5FT6 - chains A and B; structure by X-ray diffraction, 2.05 A resolution.

== Chain A (and B) ==
Molecule: Cysteine desulfurase csda
From: Escherichia coli
Notes: EC 2.8.1.7, 4.4.1.-, 4.4.1.16; chain B of this document is another copy of the same molecule, construct and numbering; everything in this record applies to it too
UniProt: Q46925 (CSDA_ECOLI); residue numbers follow UniProt; this construct covers 1-401
Amino-acid sequence (401 residues; each row starts with the number of its first residue):
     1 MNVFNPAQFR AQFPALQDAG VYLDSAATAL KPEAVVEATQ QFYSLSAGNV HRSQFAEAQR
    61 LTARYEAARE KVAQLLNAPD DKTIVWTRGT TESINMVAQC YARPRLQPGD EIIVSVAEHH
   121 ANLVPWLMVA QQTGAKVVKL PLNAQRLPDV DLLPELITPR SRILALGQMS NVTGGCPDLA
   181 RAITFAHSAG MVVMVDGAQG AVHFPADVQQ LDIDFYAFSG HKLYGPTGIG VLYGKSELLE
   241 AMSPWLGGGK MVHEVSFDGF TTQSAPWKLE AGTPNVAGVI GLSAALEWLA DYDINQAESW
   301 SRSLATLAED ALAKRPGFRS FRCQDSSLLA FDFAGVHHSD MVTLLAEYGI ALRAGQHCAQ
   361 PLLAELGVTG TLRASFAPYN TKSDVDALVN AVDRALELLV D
Covalent attachments: pyridoxal phosphate (PLP) linked to Lys-222
Modified / non-standard residues: Cys-358 (cysteine-s-sulfonic acid; CSU)
Curated features (UniProtKB/Swiss-Prot):
  - modified residue: Lys-222 (N6-(pyridoxal phosphate)lysine)
  - mutagenesis: Cys-100 (C100A: No loss of activity), Cys-176 (C176A: No loss of activity), Cys-323 (C323A: No loss of activity)

== Chain A / chain B interface ==
Contacting residue pairs - 159 pairs, chain A then chain B:
  Pro-14(A) / Ser-44(B)
  Ala-15(A) / Ser-44(B)
  Ala-15(A) / Leu-45(B)  hydrophobic
  Ala-15(A) / Ser-46(B)
  Gln-17(A) / Arg-52(B)
  Gln-17(A) / Ser-53(B)
  Asp-18(A) / Leu-45(B)
  Asp-18(A) / Val-50(B)
  Asp-18(A) / His-51(B)  salt bridge
  Asp-18(A) / Arg-52(B)  hydrogen bond (backbone-backbone)
  Asp-18(A) / Ser-53(B)  hydrogen bond (side chain-backbone)
  Asp-18(A) / Gln-54(B)  hydrogen bond (side chain-backbone)
  Ala-19(A) / Ser-46(B)
  Ala-19(A) / Val-50(B)
  Gly-20(A) / Arg-52(B)
  Tyr-22(A) / Ser-46(B)
  Leu-30(A) / Ser-46(B)
  Lys-31(A) / Tyr-43(B)
  Val-36(A) / Gln-40(B)
  Val-36(A) / Tyr-43(B)
  Val-36(A) / Ser-44(B)
  Thr-39(A) / Thr-39(B)
  Gln-40(A) / Val-36(B)
  Gln-40(A) / Gln-40(B)  hydrogen bond
  Tyr-43(A) / Lys-31(B)
  Tyr-43(A) / Val-36(B)
  Tyr-43(A) / Pro-226(B)
  Tyr-43(A) / Thr-227(B)  hydrogen bond (side chain-backbone)
  Ser-44(A) / Pro-14(B)
  Ser-44(A) / Ala-15(B)
  Ser-44(A) / Val-36(B)
  Leu-45(A) / Ala-15(B)  hydrophobic
  Leu-45(A) / Asp-18(B)
  Ser-46(A) / Ala-15(B)
  Ser-46(A) / Ala-19(B)
  Ser-46(A) / Tyr-22(B)
  Ser-46(A) / Leu-30(B)
  Asn-49(A) / Val-342(B)
  Asn-49(A) / Ala-346(B)
  Asn-49(A) / Ile-350(B)
  Asn-49(A) / Ala-351(B)
  Asn-49(A) / Leu-352(B)
  Val-50(A) / Asp-18(B)
  Val-50(A) / Ala-19(B)
  Val-50(A) / Ala-346(B)
  Val-50(A) / Gly-349(B)
  Val-50(A) / Ile-350(B)
  Val-50(A) / Ala-351(B)
  His-51(A) / Asp-18(B)  salt bridge
  Arg-52(A) / Asp-18(B)  hydrogen bond (backbone-backbone)
  Arg-52(A) / Tyr-348(B)  hydrogen bond (side chain-backbone)
  Arg-52(A) / Gly-349(B)
  Ser-53(A) / Gln-17(B)
  Ser-53(A) / Asp-18(B)  hydrogen bond (backbone-side chain)
  Gln-54(A) / Asp-18(B)  hydrogen bond (backbone-side chain)
  Thr-87(A) / Arg-88(B)
  Arg-88(A) / Trp-86(B)
  Arg-88(A) / Thr-87(B)
  Arg-88(A) / Arg-88(B)
  Arg-88(A) / Glu-92(B)  salt bridge
  Arg-88(A) / Leu-246(B)
  Arg-88(A) / Ala-271(B)  hydrogen bond (side chain-backbone)
  Arg-88(A) / Thr-273(B)
  Thr-91(A) / Gly-247(B)
  Thr-91(A) / Ala-271(B)
  Thr-91(A) / Gly-272(B)
  Glu-92(A) / Arg-88(B)  salt bridge
  Glu-92(A) / Leu-246(B)
  Asn-95(A) / Leu-246(B)
  Asn-95(A) / Gly-247(B)  hydrogen bond (side chain-backbone)
  Arg-103(A) / Arg-103(B)
  Val-114(A) / Phe-257(B)
  Ser-115(A) / Phe-257(B)
  Val-116(A) / Phe-257(B)  hydrophobic
  His-120(A) / Gly-248(B)
  His-120(A) / Gly-249(B)
  His-120(A) / Val-252(B)
  His-120(A) / Val-255(B)
  Ala-121(A) / Gly-248(B)
  Leu-123(A) / Val-255(B)  hydrophobic
  Val-124(A) / Gly-247(B)
  Val-124(A) / Gly-248(B)
  Val-124(A) / Val-252(B)  hydrophobic
  Pro-125(A) / Gly-247(B)
  Leu-127(A) / Ser-256(B)
  Leu-127(A) / Phe-257(B)
  Met-128(A) / Pro-244(B)  hydrophobic
  Met-128(A) / Trp-245(B)
  Met-128(A) / Gly-247(B)
  Met-128(A) / Met-251(B)  hydrophobic
  Met-128(A) / Phe-260(B)  hydrophobic
  Gln-131(A) / Phe-260(B)
  Val-137(A) / Phe-257(B)  hydrophobic
  Lys-139(A) / Phe-257(B)
  His-221(A) / Thr-273(B)
  Pro-226(A) / Tyr-43(B)
  Thr-227(A) / Tyr-43(B)  hydrogen bond (backbone-side chain)
  Thr-227(A) / Asn-275(B)  hydrogen bond
  Thr-227(A) / Val-276(B)  hydrogen bond (side chain-backbone)
  Thr-227(A) / Ala-277(B)  hydrogen bond (side chain-backbone)
  Gly-228(A) / Asn-275(B)
  Trp-245(A) / Leu-246(B)  hydrophobic
  Leu-246(A) / Arg-88(B)
  Leu-246(A) / Glu-92(B)
  Leu-246(A) / Asn-95(B)
  Leu-246(A) / Trp-245(B)  hydrophobic
  Gly-247(A) / Thr-91(B)
  Gly-247(A) / Asn-95(B)  hydrogen bond (backbone-side chain)
  Gly-247(A) / Val-124(B)
  Gly-247(A) / Pro-125(B)
  Gly-247(A) / Met-128(B)
  Gly-248(A) / Ala-121(B)
  Gly-248(A) / Val-124(B)
  Gly-249(A) / Cys-358(B)
  Lys-250(A) / Cys-358(B)
  Met-251(A) / Met-128(B)  hydrophobic
  Val-252(A) / His-120(B)
  Val-252(A) / Cys-358(B)
  His-253(A) / Gln-360(B)  hydrogen bond (backbone-side chain)
  Glu-254(A) / Gln-360(B)
  Val-255(A) / His-120(B)
  Val-255(A) / Leu-123(B)  hydrophobic
  Val-255(A) / Gln-360(B)  hydrogen bond (backbone-side chain)
  Val-255(A) / Pro-361(B)
  Ser-256(A) / Leu-127(B)
  Phe-257(A) / Val-114(B)
  Phe-257(A) / Ser-115(B)
  Phe-257(A) / Val-116(B)  hydrophobic
  Phe-257(A) / Leu-127(B)
  Phe-257(A) / Val-137(B)  hydrophobic
  Phe-257(A) / Lys-139(B)
  Gly-259(A) / Leu-127(B)
  Phe-260(A) / Val-124(B)  hydrophobic
  Phe-260(A) / Leu-127(B)  hydrophobic
  Phe-260(A) / Met-128(B)  hydrophobic
  Ala-271(A) / Arg-88(B)  hydrogen bond (backbone-side chain)
  Ala-271(A) / Thr-91(B)
  Gly-272(A) / Thr-91(B)
  Thr-273(A) / His-221(B)
  Asn-275(A) / Thr-227(B)  hydrogen bond
  Asn-275(A) / Gly-228(B)
  Val-276(A) / Thr-227(B)
  Ala-277(A) / Thr-227(B)  hydrogen bond (backbone-side chain)
  Val-342(A) / Asn-49(B)
  Ala-346(A) / Asn-49(B)
  Ala-346(A) / Val-50(B)
  Gly-349(A) / Val-50(B)
  Ile-350(A) / Asn-49(B)
  Ile-350(A) / Val-50(B)
  Ala-351(A) / Asn-49(B)
  Ala-351(A) / Val-50(B)
  Leu-352(A) / Asn-49(B)  hydrogen bond (backbone-side chain)
  Cys-358(A) / Gly-249(B)
  Cys-358(A) / Lys-250(B)
  Cys-358(A) / Val-252(B)
  Gln-360(A) / His-253(B)  hydrogen bond (side chain-backbone)
  Gln-360(A) / Glu-254(B)
  Gln-360(A) / Val-255(B)  hydrogen bond (side chain-backbone)
  Pro-361(A) / Phe-257(B)  hydrophobic
Interface residues without a listed pair, chain A (83 interface residues in all): Phe-42, Gly-48, Phe-55, Trp-86, Val-138, Pro-244, Pro-274, Gly-278
Interface residues without a listed pair, chain B (86 interface residues in all): Gly-20, Phe-42, Gly-48, Phe-55, Gln-131, Val-138, Gly-225, Gly-259, Pro-274, Gly-278, Glu-347

== In short ==
Chain A and chain B form an interface of 83 and 86 residues respectively; the contacts include 24 hydrogen
bonds and 4 salt bridges. Among the polar pairs are Asp-18(A)/His-51(B), Arg-88(A)/Glu-92(B) and
Asp-18(A)/Ser-53(B). UniProt lists 3 mutagenesis sites on chain A.
Chain A and chain B are both Cysteine desulfurase csda (Escherichia coli); the structure, Crystal structure of
the cysteine desulfurase CsdA (S-sulfonic acid) from Escherichia coli at 2.050 Angstroem resolution, was
determined by X-ray diffraction, deposited together with 5FT4, 5FT5 and 5FT8.
